6T3F - chains F and L of the 3 polymer chains in the assembly; structure by X-ray diffraction, 3.20 A resolution.

Chain F:
Name: Fusion glycoprotein F0
From: Nipah virus
UniProtKB: Q9IH63 (FUS_NIPAV); residues 26-482 here = UniProt positions 26-482
Amino-acid sequence (502 residues; numbered 23 to 524; the number before each row is that of its first residue):
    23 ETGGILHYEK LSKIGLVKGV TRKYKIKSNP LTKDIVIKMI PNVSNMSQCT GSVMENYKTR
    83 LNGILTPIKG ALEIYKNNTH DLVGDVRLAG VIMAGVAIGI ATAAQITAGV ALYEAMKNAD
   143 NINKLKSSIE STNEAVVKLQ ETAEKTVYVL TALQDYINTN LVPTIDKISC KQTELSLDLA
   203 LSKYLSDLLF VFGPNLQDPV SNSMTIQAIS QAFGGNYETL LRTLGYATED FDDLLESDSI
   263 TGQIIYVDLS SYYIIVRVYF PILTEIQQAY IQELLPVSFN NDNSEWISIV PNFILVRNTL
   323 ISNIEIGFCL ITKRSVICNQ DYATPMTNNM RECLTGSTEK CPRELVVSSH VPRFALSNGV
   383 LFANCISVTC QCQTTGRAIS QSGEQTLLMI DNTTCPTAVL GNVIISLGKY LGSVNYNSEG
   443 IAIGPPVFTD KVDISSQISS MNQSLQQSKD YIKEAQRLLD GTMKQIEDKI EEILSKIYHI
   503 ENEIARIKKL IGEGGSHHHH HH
Disordered / not traced: 23, 478-524
Disulfides: Cys71-Cys192, Cys331-Cys340, Cys355-Cys363, Cys387-Cys392, Cys394-Cys417
Glycans and other covalent adducts: N-acetylglucosamine (NAG) linked to Asn67, Asn99, Asn414, Asn464
Sequence notes: expression tag (23-25, 483-524)
Curated features (UniProtKB/Swiss-Prot):
  - region: Leu110 to Leu134 (Fusion peptide)
  - site: Arg109, Leu110 (Cleavage)
  - glycosylation (N-linked (GlcNAc...) asparagine): Asn64, Asn67, Asn99, Asn414, Asn464
  - natural variant: Thr250 (T250I: In strain: Isolate NiV/MY/99/VRI-0626), Met348 (M348T: In strain: Isolate Malaysian flying-fox)
From the paper describing this entry:
  - post-translational modification sites: Asn67
  - conformationally variable residues (loop rearrangement): Leu104 to Gly112, Ile190 to Thr195, Ser272 to Ser273
  - mutagenesis - Q70K/S74T: decreased binding to mAb66
  - mutagenesis - Q70K/S74T: increased binding to mAb36
  - specificity-determining residues: Gln70, Ser74

Chain L:
Name: Fab66 light chain
From: Oryctolagus cuniculus
Amino-acid sequence (216 residues; row label = number of the first residue in the row; a row labelled like 95A-95D holds insertion residues (95A, then the next letters in order); numbering starts at 0):
     0 ETGVMTQTPA SVEAAVGGTV TIKCQASQNI ISSLAWYQQK PGQRPKLLIY YASTLASGVP
    60 SRFKGSGSGT QFTLTISDLE CADAATYYCQ SYYYSG
95A-95D ITYG
    96 NAFGGGTEVV VKGDPVAPTV LIFPPAADQV ATGTVTIVCV ANKYFPDVTV TWEVDGTTQT
   156 TGIENSKTPQ NSADCTYNLS STLTLTSTQY NSHKEYTCKV TQGTTSVVQS FSRKNC
Disordered / not traced: 0
Disulfides: Cys23-Cys88, Cys80-Cys170, Cys134-Cys193
From the paper describing this entry:
  - binding site for N-acetylglucosamine: Ser31

Chain F / chain L interface:
Residue-residue contacts - 30 pairs, chain F then chain L:
  Ile62(F) with Ile95A(L), hydrophobic
  Pro63(F) with Ser94(L)
  Asn64(F) with Ile30(L); Tyr92(L); Ser94(L)
  Val65(F) with Tyr93(L); Ser94(L), hydrogen bond (backbone-backbone)
  Ser66(F) with Ile30(L); Tyr50(L), hydrogen bond (backbone-side chain); Tyr92(L); Tyr93(L), hydrogen bond (backbone-backbone)
  Asn67(F) with Ile30(L); Tyr50(L), hydrogen bond (backbone-side chain)
  Met68(F) with Tyr50(L), hydrogen bond (backbone-side chain)
  Ser69(F) with Tyr50(L), hydrogen bond (backbone-side chain); Tyr91(L); Tyr93(L)
  Gln70(F) with Tyr50(L), hydrogen bond
  Thr72(F) with Tyr93(L)
  Met76(F) with Tyr93(L)
  Glu77(F) with Tyr93(L), hydrogen bond; Tyr95C(L), hydrogen bond
  Lys80(F) with Gly95(L), hydrogen bond (side chain-backbone); Tyr95C(L), hydrogen bond
  Glu152(F) with Ile95A(L); Thr95B(L)
  Ser153(F) with Ile30(L)
  Asn155(F) with Ile30(L)
  Ser273(F) with Ile95A(L)
  Tyr274(F) with Ile95A(L), hydrophobic
Also at the interface, not in a pair above, chain F (20 interface residues in all): Lys60, Ser272
Interface features reported in the paper:
  - specific contacts: Asn64(F)-Tyr92(L), Val65(F)-Ser94(L) (backbone contact), Ser66(F)-Tyr50(L), Ser66(F)-Ile30(L), Asn67(F)-Tyr50(L), Ser69(F)-Tyr50(L), Gln70(F)-Tyr50(L) (hydrogen bond)
  - epitope / paratope residues, chain F: Lys60(F), Asn64(F), Val65(F), Ser66(F), Asn67(F), Ser69(F), Gln70(F), Glu77(F), Lys80(F)
  - epitope / paratope residues, chain L: Ile30(L), Tyr50(L), Tyr92(L), Tyr93(L), Ser94(L), Ile95A(L), Tyr95C(L)

In short:
20 residues of chain F and 10 residues of chain L are in contact; the contacts include 11 hydrogen bonds.
Polar contacts include Ser66(F)-Tyr50(L), Asn67(F)-Tyr50(L) and Met68(F)-Tyr50(L). The paper describes
contacts between Asn64(F) and Tyr92(L), Ser66(F) and Tyr50(L) and Ser66(F) and Ile30(L) among others; a
backbone contact between Val65(F) and Ser94(L); a hydrogen bond between Gln70(F) and Tyr50(L). The paper
reports a binding site for N-acetylglucosamine at Ser31(L); Q70K/S74T of chain F reduce binding to mAb66.
Chain F is Fusion glycoprotein F0 (Nipah virus) and chain L is Fab66 light chain (Oryctolagus cuniculus); the
structure, Crystal structure Nipah virus fusion glycoprotein in complex with a neutralising Fab fragment, was
determined by X-ray diffraction.
